5DPW - chains A and B; structure by X-ray diffraction, 2.19 A resolution.

== Chain A ==
Protein: Microtubule-associated proteins 1A/1B light chain 3C
From: Homo sapiens
Reference sequence: Q9BXW4 (MLP3C_HUMAN); residues -2 to 115 here correspond to UniProt positions 8-125 (UniProt number = residue number + 10)
Amino-acid sequence (118 residues; each row starts with the number of its first residue; numbers below 1 keep their minus sign (Pro-2 is residue -2)):
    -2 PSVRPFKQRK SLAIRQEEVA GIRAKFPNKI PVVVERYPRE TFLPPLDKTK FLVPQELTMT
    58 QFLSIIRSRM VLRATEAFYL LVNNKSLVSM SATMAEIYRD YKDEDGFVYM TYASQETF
Disordered / not traced: -2 to 0
Curated features (UniProtKB/Swiss-Prot):
  - modified residue (Phosphoserine): Ser83, Ser86

== Chain B ==
Protein: Pleckstrin homology domain-containing family M member 1
From: Homo sapiens
Reference sequence: Q9Y4G2 (PKHM1_HUMAN); residues 0-13 here correspond to UniProt positions 629-642 (UniProt number = residue number + 629)
Amino-acid sequence (14 residues; row label = number of the first residue in the row; numbering starts at 0):
     0 PQQEDEWVNV QYPD
Disordered / not traced: 0-2, 12-13
Curated features (UniProtKB/Swiss-Prot):
  - motif: Glu3 to Val9 (LIR)
What the authors report for this chain:
  - mutagenesis - N8G, N8P: abolished binding to Microtubule-associated proteins 1A/1B light chain 3C (chain A)
  - mutagenesis - N8G, N8P: abolished binding to LC3 family

== How chain A and chain B interact ==
Contacting residue pairs (24; chain A residue first):
  Phe3(A) - Asp4(B)
  Arg6(A) - Asp4(B)  salt bridge
  Lys7(A) - Asp4(B)  salt bridge
  Glu15(A) - Trp6(B)
  Ile19(A) - Trp6(B)
  Lys26(A) - Asn8(B)  hydrogen bond
  Lys26(A) - Val9(B)  hydrogen bond (side chain-backbone)
  Lys26(A) - Gln10(B)
  Lys45(A) - Glu3(B)  salt bridge
  Lys45(A) - Val7(B)
  Lys47(A) - Asp4(B)  salt bridge
  Lys47(A) - Glu5(B)
  Lys47(A) - Trp6(B)
  Lys47(A) - Val7(B)  hydrogen bond (backbone-backbone)
  Phe48(A) - Val7(B)  hydrophobic
  Leu49(A) - Val7(B)  hydrogen bond (backbone-backbone)
  Leu49(A) - Asn8(B)
  Leu49(A) - Val9(B)  hydrogen bond (backbone-backbone)
  Val50(A) - Val9(B)  hydrophobic
  Pro51(A) - Val9(B)
  Pro51(A) - Gln10(B)
  Pro51(A) - Tyr11(B)
  Glu53(A) - Tyr11(B)
  Phe104(A) - Trp6(B)  hydrophobic
Also at the interface, not in a pair above, chain A (21 interface residues in all): Phe23, Pro28, Asp44, Thr46, Leu54, Ile62, Arg66
Interface features reported in the paper:
  - residue pairs: Glu15(A)-Trp6(B), Val50(A)-Val9(B), Leu54(A)-Val9(B), Asn8(B)-Lys26(A) (hydrogen bond)
  - interface residues, chain B: Val7(B)
  - hot spots on chain B (mutagenesis) - W6A, W6A/V9A, V7A, V9A: abolished binding to Microtubule-associated proteins 1A/1B light chain 3C (chain A)
  - hot spots on chain B (mutagenesis) - W6F, W6Y: decreased binding to Microtubule-associated proteins 1A/1B light chain 3C (chain A)
  - hot spots on chain B (mutagenesis) - V9I: unchanged binding to Microtubule-associated proteins 1A/1B light chain 3C (chain A)

== Summary ==
21 residues of chain A face 9 of chain B across their interface; the contacts include 5 hydrogen bonds and 4
salt bridges. Polar pairs include Arg6(A)-Asp4(B), Lys7(A)-Asp4(B) and Lys45(A)-Glu3(B). The authors report
contacts between Glu15(A) and Trp6(B), Val50(A) and Val9(B) and Leu54(A) and Val9(B); a hydrogen bond between
Asn8(B) and Lys26(A). From the paper: N8G, N8P and W6A of chain B, among others, abolish binding to
Microtubule-associated proteins 1A/1B light chain 3C (chain A); the interface residue Val7(B); 9 substitutions
were tested in all.
Chain A is Microtubule-associated proteins 1A/1B light chain 3C and chain B is Pleckstrin homology
domain-containing family M member 1, both from Homo sapiens; the structure, Crystal structure of PLEKHM1 LIR
in complex with human LC3C_8-125, was determined by X-ray diffraction together with 5DPS and 5DPT from the
same study.
